Entry 8FN6 (electron microscopy, 3.70 A resolution); this record covers chains g and 2 of the 7 polymer chains in the assembly.

== Chain g ==
Molecule: gRNA
Source organism: Trypanosoma brucei
Sequence (46 nucleotides; numbered 2 to 149; 102 numbers in that range are skipped by the numbering (no residue carries them; nothing is unmodelled there); the number before each row is that of its first residue):
     2 UAUAUUUUUU UUUUUUUUUU UUU
   127 AAAAAAAAAA AAAAAAAAUU UUU
Covalent attachments: adenosine-5'-triphosphate (ATP) linked to U2

== Chain 2 ==
Molecule: RNA-editing substrate-binding complex protein 2 (RESC2)
Source organism: Trypanosoma brucei
UniProt: B6SBL9 (B6SBL9_9TRYP); residue numbers follow UniProt; this construct covers 1-492
Chain sequence (492 residues; each row starts with the number of its first residue):
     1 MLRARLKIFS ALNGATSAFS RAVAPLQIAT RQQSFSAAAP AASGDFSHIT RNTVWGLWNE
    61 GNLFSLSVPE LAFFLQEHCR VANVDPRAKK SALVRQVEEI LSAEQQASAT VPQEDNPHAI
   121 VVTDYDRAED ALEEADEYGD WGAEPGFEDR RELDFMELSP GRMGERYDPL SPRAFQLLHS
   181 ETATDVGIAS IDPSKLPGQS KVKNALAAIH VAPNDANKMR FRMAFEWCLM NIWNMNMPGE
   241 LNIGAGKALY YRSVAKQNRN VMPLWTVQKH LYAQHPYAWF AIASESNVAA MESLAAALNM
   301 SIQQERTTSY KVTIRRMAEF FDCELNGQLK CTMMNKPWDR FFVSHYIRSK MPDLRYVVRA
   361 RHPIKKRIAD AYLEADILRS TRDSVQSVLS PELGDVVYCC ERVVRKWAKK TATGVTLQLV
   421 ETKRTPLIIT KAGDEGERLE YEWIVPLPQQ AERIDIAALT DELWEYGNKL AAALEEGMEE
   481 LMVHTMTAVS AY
Unresolved in the structure: 1-44, 126-132, 161-165, 485-492
Ligand contacts: ATP (adenosine-5'-triphosphate): Lys311, Thr313, Arg315, Trp338, Arg359, Arg361, Arg402, Arg424, Lys431, Arg438, Glu440, Glu442
What the authors report for this chain:
  - binding site for ATP: Lys311, Arg402, Arg424
  - mutagenesis - E240A/N242A: unchanged growth
  - mutagenesis - K311A, R402A/K406A, R424A: decreased growth

== Interface between chain g and chain 2 ==
Residue-residue contacts (15; chain g residue first):
  U2(g) - Leu170(2)  base contact
  U2(g) - Trp279(2)  phosphate contact
  U2(g) - Arg340(2)  sugar contact
  U2(g) - Arg355(2)  salt bridge to the phosphate
  A3(g) - Leu170(2)  base contact
  A3(g) - Pro172(2)  base contact
  A3(g) - His275(2)  hydrogen bond to the base
  A3(g) - Tyr277(2)  sugar contact
  A3(g) - Ala278(2)  phosphate contact
  A3(g) - Trp279(2)  hydrogen bond to the phosphate
  A3(g) - Arg340(2)  salt bridge to the phosphate
  U4(g) - Tyr251(2)  phosphate contact
  U4(g) - His275(2)  phosphate contact
  U4(g) - Tyr277(2)  phosphate contact
  U4(g) - Ala278(2)  phosphate contact
Also at the interface, not in a pair above, chain g (4 interface residues in all): U147
Also at the interface, not in a pair above, chain 2 (14 interface residues in all): Arg166, Ser171, Arg315, Arg359, Lys431

== Overview ==
Chain g and chain 2 form an interface of 4 and 14 residues respectively, with 2 hydrogen bonds and 2 salt
bridges. Polar pairs include A3(g)-His275(2), A3(g)-Trp279(2) and U2(g)-Arg355(2). Bound to chain 2: ATP. The
paper reports a binding site for ATP at Lys311(2), Arg402(2) and Arg424(2); K311A, R402A/K406A and R424A of
chain 2 reduce growth.
Chain g is gRNA and chain 2 is RNA-editing substrate-binding complex protein 2 (RESC2), both from Trypanosoma
brucei; the structure, Cryo-EM structure of RNase-untreated RESC-A in trypanosomal RNA editing, was determined
by electron microscopy, deposited together with 8FN4, 8FNC, 8FNF, 8FNI and 8FNK.
